7KDC - chains A and C; structure by X-ray diffraction, 3.10 A resolution.

Chain A:
Molecule: Rho-related GTP-binding protein RhoD
Organism: Homo sapiens
UniProt: O00212 (RHOD_HUMAN); residue numbers follow UniProt; this construct covers 8-194
Chain sequence (191 residues; each row starts with the number of its first residue):
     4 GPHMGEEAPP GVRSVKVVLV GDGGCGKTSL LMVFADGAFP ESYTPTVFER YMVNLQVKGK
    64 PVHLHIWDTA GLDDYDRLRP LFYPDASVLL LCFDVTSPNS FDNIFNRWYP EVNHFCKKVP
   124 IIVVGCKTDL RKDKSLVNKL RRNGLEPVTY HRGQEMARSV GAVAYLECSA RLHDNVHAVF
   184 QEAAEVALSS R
Not modelled in the structure: 4-14
Sequence notes: expression tag (4-7); engineered mutation Leu-75 (Gln in O00212); variant Arg-134 (Cys in O00212)
Bound ions: Mg2+: Thr-31, Thr-49 (together with GMP-PNP)
Residues lining bound ligands: GMP-PNP (GNP; phosphoaminophosphonic acid-guanylate ester): Gly-24, Asp-25, Gly-26, Gly-27, Cys-28, Gly-29, Lys-30, Thr-31, Ser-32, Phe-42, Pro-43, Glu-44, Ser-45, Tyr-46, Thr-47, Pro-48, Thr-49, Thr-72, Ala-73, Gly-74, Leu-75, Lys-130, Asp-132, Leu-133, Ser-172, Ala-173, Arg-174
Swiss-Prot annotation at these positions:
  - motif: Tyr-46 to Tyr-54 (Effector region)
  - binding site (GTP): Gly-24 to Thr-31, Cys-129 to Asp-132
From the paper describing this entry:
  - mutagenesis - Q75L: abolished catalytic activity on GTP (citing earlier work)

Chain C:
Molecule: Plexin-B2
Organism: Mus musculus
UniProt: B2RXS4 (PLXB2_MOUSE); residue numbers follow UniProt; this construct covers 1463-1565
Chain sequence (103 residues; row label = number of the first residue in the row):
  1463 EYAPLTVSVI VQDEGIDAIP VKVLNCDTIS QVKEKIIDQV YRTQPCSCWP KPDSVVLEWR
  1523 PGSTAQILSD LDLTSQREGR WKRINTLMHY NVRDGATLIL SKV

How chain A and chain C interact:
Pairs across the interface - 27 pairs, chain A then chain C:
  Val-50(A) with Pro-1523(C), hydrophobic
  Phe-51(A) with Trp-1521(C); Pro-1523(C); Thr-1526(C); Ala-1527(C); Gln-1528(C)
  Glu-52(A) with Gly-1524(C); Ser-1525(C), hydrogen bond; Thr-1526(C)
  Arg-53(A) with Thr-1526(C), hydrogen bond (backbone-side chain)
  Asp-77(A) with Asn-1553(C), hydrogen bond (backbone-side chain)
  Tyr-78(A) with Asn-1553(C)
  Arg-80(A) with Thr-1536(C); Met-1550(C), hydrogen bond (side chain-backbone); His-1551(C), hydrogen bond (side chain-backbone); Asn-1553(C)
  Leu-81(A) with Trp-1521(C), hydrophobic; Tyr-1552(C), hydrophobic
  Pro-83(A) with Leu-1535(C); Thr-1536(C)
  Leu-84(A) with Gln-1528(C); Ile-1529(C); Asp-1534(C); Thr-1536(C)
  Phe-85(A) with Gln-1528(C)
  Pro-87(A) with Leu-1535(C), hydrophobic
  Phe-118(A) with Leu-1535(C), hydrophobic
Interface residues without a listed pair, chain A (14 interface residues in all): Trp-70
Interface residues without a listed pair, chain C (18 interface residues in all): Arg-1522, Leu-1530, Gln-1538
The authors on this interface:
  - interface residues, chain A: Phe-85(A)

Summary:
14 residues of chain A face 18 of chain C across their interface, with 5 hydrogen bonds. Among the polar pairs
are Glu-52(A)/Ser-1525(C), Arg-53(A)/Thr-1526(C) and Asp-77(A)/Asn-1553(C). Ligands of chain A: GMP-PNP.
Curated annotation (UniProt) lists 12 GTP-binding residues on chain A. From the paper: Q75L of chain A
abolishes catalytic activity on GTP; the interface residue Phe-85(A).
Chain A is Rho-related GTP-binding protein RhoD (Homo sapiens) and chain C is Plexin-B2 (Mus musculus); the
structure, The complex between RhoD and the Plexin B2 RBD, was determined by X-ray diffraction.
